Entry 3MBA (X-ray diffraction, 2.00 A resolution); this record covers chain A.

[Chain A]
Protein: Myoglobin
Organism: Aplysia limacina
UniProt: P02210 (GLB_APLLI); residue numbers follow UniProt; this construct covers 1-145
Amino-acid sequence (147 residues; numbered 0 to 146; the number before each row is that of its first residue; numbering starts at 0):
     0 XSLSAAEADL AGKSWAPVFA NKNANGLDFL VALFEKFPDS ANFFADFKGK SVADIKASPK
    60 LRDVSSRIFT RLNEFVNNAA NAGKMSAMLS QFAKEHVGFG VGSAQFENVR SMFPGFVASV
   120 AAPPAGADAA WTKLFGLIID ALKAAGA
Modified / non-standard residues: ACE (acetyl group) at position 0
Differences from the reference sequence: conflict Asn22 (Asp in P02210), Leu26 (Asp in P02210), Asp27 (Ala in P02210), Asn80 (Asp in P02210)
Bound ions: heme Fe: His95 (together with fluoride ion)
Small-molecule neighbours: heme (HEM): Phe28, Leu32, Ser39, Phe42, Phe43, Ala44, Asp45, Arg66, Ile67, Arg70, Leu71, Phe91, His95, Phe98, Val100, Gln104, Phe105, Val108, Phe134

[In short]
Ligands of chain A: heme.
Chain A is Myoglobin (Aplysia limacina); the structure, Aplysia limacina myoglobin. crystallographic analysis
at 1.6 angstroms resolution, was determined by X-ray diffraction together with 1MBA and 4MBA from the same
study.
